Entry 6EUH (X-ray diffraction, 2.00 A resolution); this record covers chain A.

Chain A:
Protein: Beta-glucanase
Organism: Bacteroides thetaiotaomicron (strain ATCC 29148 / DSM 2079 / NCTC 10582 / E50 / VPI-5482)
UniProtKB: Q8A1H8 (Q8A1H8_BACTN); residues 1-351 here correspond to UniProt positions 281-631 (UniProt number = residue number + 280)
Chain sequence (374 residues; numbered -22 to 351; the number before each row is that of its first residue; numbers below 1 keep their minus sign (Met-22 is residue -22)):
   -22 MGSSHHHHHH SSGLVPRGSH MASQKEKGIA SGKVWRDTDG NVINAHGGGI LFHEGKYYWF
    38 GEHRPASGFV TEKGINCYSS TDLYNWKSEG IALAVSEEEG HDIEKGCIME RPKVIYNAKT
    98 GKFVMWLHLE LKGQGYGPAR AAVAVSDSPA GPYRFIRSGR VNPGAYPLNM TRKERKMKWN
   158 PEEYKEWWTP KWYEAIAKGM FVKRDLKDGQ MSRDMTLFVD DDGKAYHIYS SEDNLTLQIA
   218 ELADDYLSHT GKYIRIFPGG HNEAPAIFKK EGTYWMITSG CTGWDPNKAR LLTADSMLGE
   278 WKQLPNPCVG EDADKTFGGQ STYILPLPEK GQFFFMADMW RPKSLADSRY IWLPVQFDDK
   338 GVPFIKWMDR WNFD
Unresolved in the structure: -22 to 5, 351
Construct notes: initiating methionine (-22); expression tag (-21 to 0)
Ion coordination: Ca2+: Asn211, Asn239
Ligand contacts: 1-deoxygalactonojirimycin (DGJ; (2R,3S,4R,5S)-2-(hydroxymethyl)piperidine-3,4,5-triol): Glu87, Arg88, Tyr113, Asp191, Ala241, Gly260, Trp261, Gln297
What the authors report for this chain:
  - binding site for 1-deoxygalactonojirimycin: Trp261
  - catalytic residues: Glu240

Summary:
Chain A binds 1-deoxygalactonojirimycin. Asn211 and Asn239 form the Ca2+ site. The paper reports the catalytic
residue Glu240; a binding site for 1-deoxygalactonojirimycin at Trp261.
Chain A is Beta-glucanase (Bacteroides thetaiotaomicron (strain ATCC 29148 / DSM 2079 / NCTC 10582 / E50 /
VPI-5482)); the structure, The GH43, Beta 1,3 Galactosidase, BT3683 with galactodeoxynojirimycin, was
determined by X-ray diffraction (same publication as 6EUF, 6EUG, 6EUI, 6EUJ and 6EON).
